2X6L - chains A and B of the 5 polymer chains in the assembly; structure by X-ray diffraction, 2.60 A resolution.

# Chain A (and B)
Molecule: C-C motif chemokine 4
Notes: chain B of this document is another copy of the same molecule, construct and numbering; everything in this record applies to it too
Reference sequence: P13236 (CCL4_HUMAN); residues 1-69 here correspond to UniProt positions 24-92 (UniProt number = residue number + 23)
Chain sequence (69 residues; each row starts with the number of its first residue):
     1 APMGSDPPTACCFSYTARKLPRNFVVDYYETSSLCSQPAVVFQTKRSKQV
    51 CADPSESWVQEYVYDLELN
Not modelled in the structure: 1-3 (chain B: 1-4)
Disulfides: Cys11-Cys35, Cys12-Cys51
From the paper describing this entry:
  - self-association interface (contacts with another copy of this molecule): Asp27, Ser33, Glu67

# Interface between chain A and chain B
Contacting residue pairs (22):
  Val26(A) - Arg46(B)  hydrogen bond (backbone-side chain)
  Asp27(A) - Arg46(B)  salt bridge
  Asp27(A) - Lys48(B)  salt bridge
  Tyr28(A) - Lys48(B)  hydrogen bond (backbone-side chain)
  Glu30(A) - Arg18(B)  salt bridge
  Thr31(A) - Arg18(B)  hydrogen bond (backbone-side chain)
  Ser33(A) - Tyr15(B)  hydrogen bond (side chain-backbone)
  Ser33(A) - Ala17(B)
  Pro38(A) - Arg18(B)
  Ala39(A) - Arg18(B)
  Val63(A) - Phe24(B)  hydrophobic
  Tyr64(A) - Pro21(B)
  Tyr64(A) - Phe24(B)  hydrophobic
  Leu66(A) - Arg46(B)  hydrogen bond (backbone-side chain)
  Glu67(A) - Phe24(B)
  Glu67(A) - Thr44(B)  hydrogen bond
  Glu67(A) - Lys45(B)  hydrogen bond (side chain-backbone)
  Glu67(A) - Arg46(B)  hydrogen bond (side chain-backbone)
  Glu67(A) - Lys48(B)  salt bridge
  Leu68(A) - Asn23(B)
  Leu68(A) - Phe24(B)  hydrophobic
  Leu68(A) - Lys45(B)  hydrogen bond (backbone-side chain)
Other interface residues (no listed pair), chain A (15 interface residues in all): Ser32, Leu34
Other interface residues (no listed pair), chain B (12 interface residues in all): Ser14, Thr16

# Summary
15 residues of chain A face 12 of chain B across their interface, with 9 hydrogen bonds and 4 salt bridges.
Polar contacts include Asp27(A)-Arg46(B), Asp27(A)-Lys48(B) and Glu30(A)-Arg18(B). From the paper: a
self-association interface involving Asp27(A), Ser33(A) and Glu67(A).
Chain A and chain B are both C-C motif chemokine 4; the structure, X-ray Structure of Macrophage Inflammatory
Protein-1 beta, was determined by X-ray diffraction together with 2X69 and 2X6G from the same study.
